PDB entry 1IFS | X-ray diffraction, 2.00 A resolution | chain A

[Chain A]
Protein: Ricin
From: Ricinus communis
Notes: EC 3.2.2.22; fragment: a chain; engineered mutation(s): I1M, F2V
Reference sequence: P02879 (RICI_RICCO); residues 3-263 here correspond to UniProt positions 38-298 (UniProt number = residue number + 35)
Chain sequence (263 residues; each row starts with the number of its first residue):
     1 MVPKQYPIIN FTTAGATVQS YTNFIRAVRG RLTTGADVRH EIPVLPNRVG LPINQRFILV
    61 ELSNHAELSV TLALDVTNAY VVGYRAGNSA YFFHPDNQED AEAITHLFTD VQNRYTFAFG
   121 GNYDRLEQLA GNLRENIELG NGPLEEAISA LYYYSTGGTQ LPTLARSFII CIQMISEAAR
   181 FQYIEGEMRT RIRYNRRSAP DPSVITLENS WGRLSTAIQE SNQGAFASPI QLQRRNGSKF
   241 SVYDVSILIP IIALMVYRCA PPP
Not modelled in the structure: 1-5
Small-molecule neighbours: adenine (ADE): A79, Y80, V81, F93, G121, N122, Y123, I172, S176, E177, R180

[In short]
Chain A binds adenine.
Chain A is Ricin (Ricinus communis); the structure, Ricin A-chain (recombinant) complex with adenosine
(adenosine becomes adenine in the complex), was determined by X-ray diffraction (same publication as 1IFT and
1IFU).
